8TMR - chain A; structure by X-ray diffraction, 1.37 A resolution.

# Chain A
Molecule: beta-lactamase
Organism: Klebsiella pneumoniae
Notes: EC 3.5.2.6
UniProt: A0A4Y5JTU1 (A0A4Y5JTU1_KLEPN); the author numbering skips numbers that UniProt does not, so the offset changes along the chain: 26-57 = UniProt 26-57; 59-252 = UniProt 58-251; 254-306 = UniProt 252-304
Chain sequence (282 residues; row label = number of the first residue in the row; note: 2 numbers in that range are skipped by the numbering (no residue carries them; nothing is unmodelled there)):
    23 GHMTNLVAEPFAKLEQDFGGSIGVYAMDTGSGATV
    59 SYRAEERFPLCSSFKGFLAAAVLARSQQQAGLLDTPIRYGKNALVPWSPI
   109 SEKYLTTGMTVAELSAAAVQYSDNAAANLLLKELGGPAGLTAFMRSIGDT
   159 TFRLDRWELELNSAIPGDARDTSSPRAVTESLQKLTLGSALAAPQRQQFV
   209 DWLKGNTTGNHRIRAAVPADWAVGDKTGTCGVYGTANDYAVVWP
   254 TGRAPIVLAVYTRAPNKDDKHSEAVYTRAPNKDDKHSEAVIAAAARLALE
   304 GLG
Unresolved in the structure: 23-26, 271-284, 306
Construct notes: expression tag (23-25)
Disulfide bonds: C69-C238
Glycans and other covalent adducts: NXL104, bound form (NXL) linked to S70
Ligand contacts: NXL104, bound form (NXL; (2S,5R)-1-formyl-5-[(sulfooxy)amino]piperidine-2-carboxamide): C69, K73, W105, S130, N132, E166, L167, N170, T216, R220, K234, T235, G236, T237
Reported in the primary citation:
  - binding site for NXL104, bound form: S70, W105, S130, N132, T235, T237
  - conformationally variable residues (order/disorder transition, side-chain flip): C69, W105, C238, K270 to N284

# Overview
NXL104, bound form is covalently linked to S70. The paper reports a binding site for NXL104, bound form at
S70, W105 and S130 among others; conformational variability at C69, W105 and C238 among others.
Chain A is beta-lactamase (Klebsiella pneumoniae); the structure, Crystal structure of KPC-44 carbapenemase
complexed with avibactam, was determined by X-ray diffraction, deposited together with 8TJM, 8TMT and 8TN0.
